1GPQ - chains A and B of the 4 polymer chains in the assembly; structure by X-ray diffraction, 1.60 A resolution.

Chain A (and B):
Name: Inhibitor of vertebrate lysozyme
Organism: Escherichia coli
Notes: chain B of this document is another copy of the same molecule, construct and numbering; everything in this record applies to it too
UniProtKB: P45502 (IVY_ECOLI); residues 1-129 here correspond to UniProt positions 29-157 (UniProt number = residue number + 28)
Chain sequence (135 residues; each row starts with the number of its first residue):
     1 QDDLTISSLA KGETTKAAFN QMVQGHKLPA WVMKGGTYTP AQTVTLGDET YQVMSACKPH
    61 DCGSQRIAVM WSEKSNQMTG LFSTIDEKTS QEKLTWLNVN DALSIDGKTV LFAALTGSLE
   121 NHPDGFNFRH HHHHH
Unresolved in the structure: 1, 129-135 (chain B: 1, 130-135)
Construct notes: conflict Arg129 (Lys157 in P45502); expression tag (130-135)
Disulfide bonds: Cys57-Cys62
What the authors report for this chain:
  - contacts within the chain: Lys58-Asp61 (salt bridge)
  - mutagenesis - C62A: unchanged binding to Lysozyme C

How chain A and chain B interact:
Pairs across the interface - 46 pairs, chain A then chain B:
  Ser90(A) with Leu94(B); Thr95(B); Trp96(B), hydrogen bond (backbone-backbone)
  Gln91(A) with Lys93(B), hydrogen bond; Leu94(B); Thr95(B), hydrogen bond
  Glu92(A) with Glu92(B); Lys93(B); Leu94(B), hydrogen bond (backbone-backbone); Trp96(B), hydrogen bond
  Lys93(A) with Glu92(B); Lys93(B)
  Leu94(A) with Gln91(B); Glu92(B), hydrogen bond (backbone-backbone); Leu94(B), hydrophobic
  Trp96(A) with Glu92(B), hydrogen bond; Phe112(B), hydrophobic
  Ile105(A) with Thr116(B); Gly117(B); Ser118(B), hydrogen bond (backbone-side chain)
  Asp106(A) with Ser118(B), hydrogen bond; His122(B), salt bridge
  Lys108(A) with Phe112(B)
  Thr109(A) with Thr116(B), hydrogen bond; Ser118(B), hydrogen bond; Phe126(B)
  Phe112(A) with Leu94(B), hydrophobic; Trp96(B), hydrophobic; Lys108(B); Phe112(B), hydrophobic
  Thr116(A) with Ile105(B); Lys108(B); Thr109(B), hydrogen bond
  Gly117(A) with Ile105(B)
  Ser118(A) with Ile105(B), hydrogen bond (side chain-backbone); Asp106(B), hydrogen bond; Thr109(B), hydrogen bond
  Asn121(A) with Ile105(B)
  His122(A) with Asp106(B), salt bridge; Phe128(B); Arg129(B)
  Gly125(A) with Gly125(B)
  Phe126(A) with Thr109(B); Phe128(B), hydrophobic
  Phe128(A) with His122(B); Phe126(B), hydrophobic
Also at the interface, not in a pair above, chain A (22 interface residues in all): Thr89, Thr95, Ala113
Also at the interface, not in a pair above, chain B (22 interface residues in all): His26, Ala113, Asn121

Summary:
Chain A and chain B each contribute 22 residues to their interface; the contacts include 15 hydrogen bonds and
2 salt bridges. Polar pairs include Asp106(A)-His122(B), Gln91(A)-Lys93(B) and Gln91(A)-Thr95(B). From the
paper: C62A of chain A leaves binding to Lysozyme C unchanged; contacts within the chain involving Cys57(A),
Cys62(A) and Lys58(A) among others.
Both chains are Inhibitor of vertebrate lysozyme (Escherichia coli). Entry 1GPQ (Structure of ivy complexed
with its target, HEWL) was determined by X-ray diffraction.
